Entry 7D72 (electron microscopy, 3.40 A resolution); this record covers chains A and D of the 12 polymer chains in the assembly.

[Chain A (and D)]
Protein: Mannose-1-phosphate guanyltransferase alpha
Source organism: Homo sapiens
Notes: chain D of this document is another copy of the same molecule, construct and numbering; everything in this record applies to it too
Reference sequence: Q96IJ6 (GMPPA_HUMAN); numbering as in UniProt (aligned over 1-420)
Amino-acid sequence (420 residues; numbered 1 to 420; the number before each row is that of its first residue):
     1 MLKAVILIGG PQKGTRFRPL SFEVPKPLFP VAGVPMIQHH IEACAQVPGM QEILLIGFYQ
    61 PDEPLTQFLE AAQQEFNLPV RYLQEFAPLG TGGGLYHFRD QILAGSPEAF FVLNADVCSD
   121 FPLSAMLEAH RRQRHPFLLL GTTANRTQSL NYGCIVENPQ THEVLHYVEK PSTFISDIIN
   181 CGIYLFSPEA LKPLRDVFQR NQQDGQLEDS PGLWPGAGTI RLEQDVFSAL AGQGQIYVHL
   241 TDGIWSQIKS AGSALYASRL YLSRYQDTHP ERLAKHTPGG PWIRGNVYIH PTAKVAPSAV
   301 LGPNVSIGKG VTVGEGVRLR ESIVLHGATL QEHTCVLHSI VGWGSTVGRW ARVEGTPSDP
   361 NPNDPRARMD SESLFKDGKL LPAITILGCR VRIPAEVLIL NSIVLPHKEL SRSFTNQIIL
Disordered / not traced: 204-216 (chain D: 204-217)
Residues lining bound ligands: guanosine-5'-diphosphate-alpha-D-mannose (GDD): Leu7, Ile8, Gly9, Lys13, Ile56, Gly57, Phe58, Glu85, Pro88, Leu89, Gly90, Thr91, Asn114, Ala115, Asp116, Val117, Tyr152, Gly153, Tyr167, Glu169, Lys170, Asn180, Cys181, Tyr184, Glu223, Trp245, Gln247, Lys249
UniProt features mapped onto this chain:
  - region: Thr356 to Ile384 (C-loop)
  - binding site (GDP-alpha-D-mannose): Glu85, Gln247
  - natural variant: Gly182 (G182D: In AAMR), Thr334 (T334M: In AAMR; T334P: In AAMR), Arg390 (R390P: In AAMR), Asn401 (N401T: In AAMR)
  - mutagenesis: Glu85 (E85K: Reduces GDP-alpha-D-mannose binding affinity but does not affect assembly of GMPPA-GMPPB complex; when associated with A-247 ...), Arg99 (R99E: Does not disrupt the interaction with GMPPB or other GMPPA molecules), Asp100 (D100R: Does not disrupt the interaction with GMPPB or other GMPPA molecules), Gln247 (Q247A: Reduces GDP-alpha-D-mannose binding affinity but does not affect assembly of GMPPA-GMPPB complex; when associated with K-85 ...), Arg318 (R318E: Disrupts the interaction with GMPPB and other GMPPA molecules), Trp350 (W350A: Disrupts the interaction with GMPPB and other GMPPA molecules and reduces the efficiency of GMPPB allosteric inhibition; when associated with A-352), Arg352 (R352A: Disrupts the interaction with GMPPB and other GMPPA molecules and reduces the efficiency of GMPPB allosteric inhibition; when associated with A-350), Pro362 to Pro365 (Reduces the interaction with GMPPB and decreases efficiency of GMPPB inhibition), Glu372 (E372A: Reduces the efficiency of GMPPB allosteric inhibition; E372R: Disrupts the interaction with other GMPPA molecules slightly but not with GMPPB), Glu396 (E396R: Disrupts the interaction with other GMPPA molecules but not with GMPPB), Lys408 (K408E: Does not disrupt the interaction with GMPPB or other GMPPA molecules)

[Interface between chain A and chain D]
Residue-residue contacts - 23 pairs, chain A then chain D:
  Gln60(A) with Gln60(D), hydrogen bond; Pro61(D); Gln84(D)
  Pro61(A) with Gln60(D)
  Gln84(A) with Gln84(D); Phe86(D)
  Phe86(A) with Gln84(D); Phe98(D), hydrophobic; Gln101(D)
  His97(A) with His97(D); Phe98(D); Gln101(D)
  Phe98(A) with Phe86(D), hydrophobic; His97(D)
  Arg99(A) with Arg99(D); Asp100(D), salt bridge
  Asp100(A) with Tyr96(D); Arg99(D), salt bridge; Phe198(D); Gln202(D)
  Gln101(A) with Phe86(D)
  Ala104(A) with Gln202(D)
  Phe198(A) with Asp100(D)
Interface residues without a listed pair, chain A (15 interface residues in all): Leu83, Tyr96, Gln202, Ala217
Interface residues without a listed pair, chain D (14 interface residues in all): Leu83, Ala104

[Overview]
15 residues of chain A face 14 of chain D across their interface, with 1 hydrogen bond and 2 salt bridges.
Among the polar pairs are Arg99(A)-Asp100(D) and Gln60(A)-Gln60(D). Bound to chain A:
guanosine-5'-diphosphate-alpha-D-mannose.
Chain A and chain D are both Mannose-1-phosphate guanyltransferase alpha (Homo sapiens); the structure,
Cryo-EM structures of human GMPPA/GMPPB complex bound to GDP-Mannose, was determined by electron microscopy,
deposited together with 7D74 and 7D73.
